8DW6 - chains A and F of the 9 polymer chains in the assembly; structure by electron microscopy, 3.50 A resolution.

[Chain A (and F)]
Name: DnaB-like replicative helicase
Source organism: Escherichia phage T4
Notes: chain F of this document is another copy of the same molecule, construct and numbering; everything in this record applies to it too
UniProt: P04530 (HELIC_BPT4); residue numbers follow UniProt; this construct covers 1-475
Chain sequence (475 residues; numbered 1 to 475; the number before each row is that of its first residue):
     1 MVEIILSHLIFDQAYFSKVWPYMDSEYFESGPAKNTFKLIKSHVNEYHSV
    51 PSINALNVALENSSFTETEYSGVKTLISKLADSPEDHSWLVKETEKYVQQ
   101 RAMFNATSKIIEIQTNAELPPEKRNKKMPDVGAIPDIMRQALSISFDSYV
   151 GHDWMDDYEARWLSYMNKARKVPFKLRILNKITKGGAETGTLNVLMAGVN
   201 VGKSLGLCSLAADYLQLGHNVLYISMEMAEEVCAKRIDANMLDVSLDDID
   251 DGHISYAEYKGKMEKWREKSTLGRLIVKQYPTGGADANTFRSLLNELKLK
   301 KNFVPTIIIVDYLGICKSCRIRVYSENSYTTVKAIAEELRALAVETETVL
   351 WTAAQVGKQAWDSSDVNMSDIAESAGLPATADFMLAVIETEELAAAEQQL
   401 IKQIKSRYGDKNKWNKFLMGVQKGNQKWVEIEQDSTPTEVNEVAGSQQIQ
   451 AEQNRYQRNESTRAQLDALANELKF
Not modelled in the structure: 433-475
Ligand contacts: ATP-gamma-S (AGS; phosphothiophosphoric acid-adenylate ester): Pro-378, Ala-379, Lys-405, Arg-407, Tyr-408, Gly-409, Asp-410
UniProt features mapped onto this chain:
  - region: Tyr-456 to Phe-475 (Interaction with the helicase assembly factor)
  - binding site (ATP): Ala-197 to Ser-204
  - mutagenesis: Leu-192 (L192Q: Partially suppresses phage growth inhibition by extra copies of bacterial AbpA-AbpB), Asp-213 (D213Y: Partially suppresses phage growth inhibition by extra copies of bacterial AbpA-AbpB)

[Chain A / chain F interface]
Residue-residue contacts (65; chain A residue first):
  Ile-4(A) / Asn-54(F)
  Ile-4(A) / Val-58(F)  hydrophobic
  Glu-85(A) / Ser-52(F)  hydrogen bond
  Glu-85(A) / Asn-54(F)  hydrogen bond
  Trp-89(A) / His-43(F)
  Trp-89(A) / Tyr-47(F)
  Trp-89(A) / Ala-55(F)  hydrophobic
  Lys-92(A) / Tyr-47(F)
  Glu-93(A) / Tyr-47(F)  hydrogen bond
  Glu-93(A) / Val-58(F)
  Glu-93(A) / Asn-62(F)
  Lys-96(A) / Tyr-47(F)
  Leu-215(A) / Trp-154(F)  hydrophobic
  Glu-230(A) / Tyr-149(F)  hydrogen bond
  Glu-230(A) / His-152(F)
  Ala-234(A) / His-152(F)
  Ala-234(A) / Arg-161(F)
  Ala-234(A) / Tyr-165(F)
  Lys-235(A) / Tyr-165(F)
  Ile-237(A) / Trp-154(F)
  Asp-238(A) / Trp-154(F)  hydrogen bond
  Asp-238(A) / Arg-161(F)  salt bridge
  Asp-238(A) / Tyr-165(F)  hydrogen bond
  Met-241(A) / Trp-154(F)  hydrophobic
  Ile-249(A) / Tyr-165(F)  hydrophobic
  Ile-254(A) / Trp-162(F)
  Ser-255(A) / Trp-162(F)
  Tyr-256(A) / Glu-159(F)  hydrogen bond
  Tyr-256(A) / Trp-162(F)
  Tyr-259(A) / Tyr-158(F)
  Tyr-259(A) / Arg-161(F)  hydrogen bond
  Tyr-259(A) / Trp-162(F)  hydrophobic
  Lys-260(A) / Tyr-158(F)  hydrogen bond
  Lys-260(A) / Glu-159(F)  salt bridge
  Met-263(A) / Trp-154(F)  hydrophobic
  Met-263(A) / Met-155(F)
  Met-263(A) / Tyr-158(F)  hydrophobic
  Met-263(A) / Arg-161(F)
  Glu-264(A) / Tyr-158(F)  hydrogen bond
  Trp-266(A) / Met-155(F)  hydrophobic
  Arg-267(A) / Met-155(F)  hydrogen bond (side chain-backbone)
  Arg-267(A) / Tyr-158(F)
  Leu-272(A) / Trp-154(F)  hydrophobic
  Arg-274(A) / Asp-153(F)  salt bridge
  Leu-275(A) / His-152(F)
  Leu-275(A) / Asp-153(F)
  Leu-275(A) / Trp-154(F)  hydrogen bond (backbone-backbone)
  Ile-276(A) / His-152(F)
  Ile-276(A) / Asp-153(F)
  Val-277(A) / Gly-151(F)
  Val-277(A) / His-152(F)  hydrogen bond (backbone-backbone)
  Lys-278(A) / Val-150(F)
  Thr-282(A) / Met-368(F)
  Leu-293(A) / Val-150(F)  hydrophobic
  Leu-297(A) / Val-150(F)  hydrophobic
  Leu-299(A) / Trp-20(F)
  Leu-299(A) / Pro-21(F)  hydrophobic
  Lys-300(A) / Pro-21(F)  hydrogen bond (side chain-backbone)
  Lys-300(A) / Tyr-22(F)
  Lys-300(A) / Ser-148(F)
  Lys-301(A) / Ser-148(F)  hydrogen bond (side chain-backbone)
  Lys-301(A) / Tyr-149(F)
  Lys-301(A) / Val-150(F)
  Tyr-324(A) / Ser-369(F)  hydrogen bond (backbone-side chain)
  Glu-326(A) / Asn-367(F)  hydrogen bond
Also at the interface, not in a pair above, chain A (46 interface residues in all): Met-1, Ser-83, Asp-86, Glu-227, Glu-231, Pro-281, Glu-296, Lys-298, Ser-325
Also at the interface, not in a pair above, chain F (32 interface residues in all): Glu-46, His-48, Ser-49, Ser-164, Ala-379, Asn-412

[Summary]
46 residues of chain A and 32 residues of chain F are in contact, with 17 hydrogen bonds and 3 salt bridges.
Polar pairs include Asp-238(A)/Arg-161(F), Lys-260(A)/Glu-159(F) and Arg-274(A)/Asp-153(F). Ligands of chain
A: ATP-gamma-S.
Chain A and chain F are both DnaB-like replicative helicase (Escherichia phage T4); the structure, T4
bacteriophage primosome with single-strand DNA, State 3, was determined by electron microscopy together with
8DTP, 8DUE, 8DVF, 8DVI, 8DWJ, 8G0Z and 8GAO from the same study.
